PDB entry 5HYP | X-ray diffraction, 3.02 A resolution | chains A and B

Chain A:
Molecule: C4b-binding protein alpha chain
From: Homo sapiens
UniProtKB: P04003 (C4BPA_HUMAN); residues 1-124 here correspond to UniProt positions 49-172 (UniProt number = residue number + 48)
Chain sequence (128 residues; each row starts with the number of its first residue; numbers below 1 keep their minus sign (Gly-3 is residue -3)):
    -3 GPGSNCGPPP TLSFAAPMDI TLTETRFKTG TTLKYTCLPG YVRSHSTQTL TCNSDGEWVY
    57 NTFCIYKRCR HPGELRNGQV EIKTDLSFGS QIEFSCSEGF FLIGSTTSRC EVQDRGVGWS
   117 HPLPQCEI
Not modelled in the structure: -3 to -1
Construct notes: expression tag (-3 to 0)
Disulfides: Cys2-Cys48, Cys33-Cys60, Cys65-Cys106, Cys92-Cys122

Chain B:
Molecule: M28 protein
From: Streptococcus pyogenes
UniProtKB: W0T1Y4 (W0T1Y4_STRPY); residue numbers follow UniProt; this construct covers 42-141
Chain sequence (104 residues; row label = number of the first residue in the row):
    38 GPGSAESPKS TETSANGADK LADAYNTLLT EHEKLRDEYY TLIDAKEEEP RYKALRGENQ
    98 DLREKEGKYQ DKIKKLEEKE KNLEKKSEDV ERHYLKKLDQ EHKE
Not modelled in the structure: 38-54, 84-141
Construct notes: expression tag (38-41)

How chain A and chain B interact:
Pairs across the interface (21; chain A residue first):
  Val38(A) - Arg73(B)
  Arg39(A) - Tyr77(B)
  Arg39(A) - Asp81(B)  salt bridge
  Ser40(A) - Tyr77(B)  hydrogen bond (backbone-side chain)
  His41(A) - Tyr77(B)  hydrogen bond (backbone-side chain)
  Ser42(A) - Tyr77(B)
  Ser42(A) - Ile80(B)
  Lys63(A) - Glu70(B)  salt bridge
  Arg64(A) - Tyr62(B)
  Arg64(A) - Leu66(B)
  Cys65(A) - Tyr62(B)  hydrogen bond (backbone-side chain)
  Cys65(A) - Leu66(B)
  Arg66(A) - Asn63(B)
  Arg66(A) - Leu66(B)
  Arg66(A) - Thr67(B)
  Arg66(A) - Glu70(B)  salt bridge
  His67(A) - Ala59(B)
  His67(A) - Tyr62(B)
  His67(A) - Asn63(B)  hydrogen bond (backbone-side chain)
  Glu70(A) - Asp56(B)
  Leu82(A) - Tyr62(B)
Also at the interface, not in a pair above, chain A (14 interface residues in all): Gln44, Ile61
Also at the interface, not in a pair above, chain B (12 interface residues in all): Tyr76
Interface features reported in the paper:
  - interface residues, chain A: Arg39(A), Arg66(A), His67(A)

In short:
14 residues of chain A and 12 residues of chain B are in contact, with 4 hydrogen bonds and 3 salt bridges.
Polar pairs include Arg39(A)-Asp81(B), Lys63(A)-Glu70(B) and Arg66(A)-Glu70(B). From the paper: interface
residues Arg39(A), Arg66(A) and His67(A).
Chain A is C4b-binding protein alpha chain (Homo sapiens) and chain B is M28 protein (Streptococcus pyogenes);
the structure, Structure of human C4b-binding protein alpha cain CCP domains 1 and 2 in complex with the ...,
was determined by X-ray diffraction (same publication as 5HYT, 5HYU, 5HZP and 5I0Q).
